Entry 6YD2 (X-ray diffraction, 1.80 A resolution); this record covers chains A and 611.

Chain A:
Molecule: Furin
Organism: Homo sapiens
Notes: EC 3.4.21.75
Reference sequence: P09958 (FURIN_HUMAN); numbering as in UniProt (aligned over 108-574)
Sequence (482 residues; row label = number of the first residue in the row):
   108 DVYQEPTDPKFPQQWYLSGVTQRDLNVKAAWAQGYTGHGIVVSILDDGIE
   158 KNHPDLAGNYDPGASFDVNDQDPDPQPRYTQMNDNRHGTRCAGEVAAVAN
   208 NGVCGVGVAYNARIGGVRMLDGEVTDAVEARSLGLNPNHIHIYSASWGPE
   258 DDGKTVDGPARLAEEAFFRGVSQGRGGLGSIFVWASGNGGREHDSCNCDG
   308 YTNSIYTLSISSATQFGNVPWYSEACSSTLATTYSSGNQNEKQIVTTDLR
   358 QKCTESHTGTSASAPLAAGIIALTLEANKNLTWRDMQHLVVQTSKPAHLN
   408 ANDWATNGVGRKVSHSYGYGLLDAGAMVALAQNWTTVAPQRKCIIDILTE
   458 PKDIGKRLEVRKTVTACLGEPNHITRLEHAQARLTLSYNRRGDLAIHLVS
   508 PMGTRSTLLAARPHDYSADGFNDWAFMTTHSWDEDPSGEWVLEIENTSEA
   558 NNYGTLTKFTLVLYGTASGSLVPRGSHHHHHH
Disordered / not traced: 108, 582-589
Cystine bridges: C211-C360, C303-C333, C450-C474
Differences from the reference sequence: expression tag (575-589)
Metal / ion sites: Ca2+ site 1: D115, D162, V205, N208, V210, G212; Ca2+ site 2: D174, D179, D181; Ca2+ site 3: D258, D301, E331; Na+ site 1: S279, G284; Na+ site 2: T309, S311, T314; Na+ site 3 near S544 (its only coordinating residue here)
UniProt features mapped onto this chain:
  - motif: R498 to D500 (Cell attachment site)
  - active site (Charge relay system): D153, H194, S368
  - binding site (Ca(2+)): D115, D162, D174, D179, D181, V205, N208, V210, G212, D258, D301, E331
  - binding site (substrate): D154, D191, N192, E236, S253 to D258, D264, A292 to N295, D306, Y308, S368
  - glycosylation (N-linked (GlcNAc...) asparagine): N387, N440, N553
  - natural variant: W547 (W547R: In cell line LoVo)
  - mutagenesis: D153 (D153N: Loss of catalytic activity and propeptide first cleavage. Abnormal accumulation in the early secretory pathway)

Chain 611:
Molecule: 4-aminomethyl-phenylacetyl-canavanine-Tle-Arg-Amba
Sequence (5 residues; numbered 2001 to 2005; the number before each row is that of its first residue):
  2001 XXXKX
Modified / non-standard residues: BVK (2-[4-(aminomethyl)phenyl]ethanoic acid) at position 2001, GGB (L-canavanine) at position 2002, TBG (3-methyl-L-valine) at position 2003, 00S (4-(aminomethyl)benzenecarboximidamide) at position 2005

How chain A and chain 611 interact:
Contacting residue pairs - 35 pairs, chain A then chain 611:
  D154(A) - K2004(611)  salt bridge
  D191(A) - K2004(611)  hydrogen bond (backbone-side chain)
  N192(A) - K2004(611)
  H194(A) - K2004(611)
  L227(A) - K2004(611)
  V231(A) - GGB_2002(611)
  E236(A) - GGB_2002(611)
  S253(A) - K2004(611)
  S253(A) - 00S_2005(611)
  W254(A) - GGB_2002(611)
  W254(A) - TBG_2003(611)
  W254(A) - 00S_2005(611)
  G255(A) - BVK_2001(611)
  G255(A) - GGB_2002(611)
  G255(A) - TBG_2003(611)  hydrogen bond (backbone-backbone)
  G255(A) - 00S_2005(611)
  P256(A) - BVK_2001(611)
  P256(A) - GGB_2002(611)
  P256(A) - TBG_2003(611)
  P256(A) - 00S_2005(611)
  E257(A) - BVK_2001(611)
  D258(A) - 00S_2005(611)
  D264(A) - BVK_2001(611)
  D264(A) - GGB_2002(611)
  G265(A) - GGB_2002(611)
  W291(A) - 00S_2005(611)
  A292(A) - 00S_2005(611)
  S293(A) - 00S_2005(611)
  G294(A) - 00S_2005(611)
  N295(A) - 00S_2005(611)
  D306(A) - 00S_2005(611)
  Y308(A) - GGB_2002(611)
  T309(A) - 00S_2005(611)
  T367(A) - 00S_2005(611)
  S368(A) - 00S_2005(611)

In short:
25 residues of chain A and 5 residues of chain 611 are in contact; the contacts include 2 hydrogen bonds and 1
salt bridge. Polar pairs include D154(A)-K2004(611), D191(A)-K2004(611) and G255(A)-TBG_2003(611).
Here chain A is Furin (Homo sapiens) and chain 611 is 4-aminomethyl-phenylacetyl-canavanine-Tle-Arg-Amba.
Entry 6YD2 (X-ray structure of furin in complex with the canavanine-based inhibitor
4-aminomethyl-phenylacetyl-canavanine-Tle-Arg-Amba) was determined by X-ray diffraction (same publication as
6YD3, 6YD4 and 6YD7).
